Entry 8CKP (X-ray diffraction, 3.31 A resolution); this record covers chains A and E of the 10 polymer chains in the assembly.

[Chain A (and E)]
Protein: Alpha/beta fold hydrolase
Organism: Haloferax mediterranei
Notes: chain E of this document is another copy of the same molecule, construct and numbering; everything in this record applies to it too
Reference sequence: I3R766 (I3R766_HALMT); aligned to UniProt positions 1-305 over residues 1-305 (the alignment contains insertions or deletions, so no single offset holds)
Sequence (311 residues; each row starts with the number of its first residue):
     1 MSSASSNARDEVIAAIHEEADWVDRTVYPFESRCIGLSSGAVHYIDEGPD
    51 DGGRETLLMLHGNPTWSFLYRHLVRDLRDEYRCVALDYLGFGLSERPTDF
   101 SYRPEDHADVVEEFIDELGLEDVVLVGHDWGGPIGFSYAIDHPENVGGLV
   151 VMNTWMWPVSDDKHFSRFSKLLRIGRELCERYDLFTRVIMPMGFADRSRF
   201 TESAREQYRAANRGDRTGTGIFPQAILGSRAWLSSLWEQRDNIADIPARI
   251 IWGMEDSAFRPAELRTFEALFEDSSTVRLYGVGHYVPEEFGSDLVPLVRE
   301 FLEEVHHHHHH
Not modelled in the structure: 1-4, 180-197, 310-311 (chain E: 1-5, 309-311)
Construct notes: expression tag (306-311)
From the paper describing this entry:
  - catalytic residues: Asn63, Asp129, Trp130
  - self-association interface (contacts with another copy of this molecule): Tyr102, Asp106, Thr266

[How chain A and chain E interact]
Residue-residue contacts (28):
  Thr98(A) - Arg187(E)
  Tyr102(A) - Arg187(E)
  Arg103(A) - Arg197(E)
  Lys170(A) - Glu255(E)  salt bridge
  Lys170(A) - Ser257(E)  hydrogen bond (backbone-side chain)
  Leu172(A) - His164(E)
  Leu172(A) - Phe168(E)  hydrophobic
  Leu172(A) - Met192(E)  hydrophobic
  Leu172(A) - Ser257(E)
  Arg173(A) - Leu171(E)
  Arg173(A) - Ile189(E)
  Arg173(A) - Met192(E)
  Ile174(A) - Leu171(E)
  Ile174(A) - Leu172(E)  hydrophobic
  Ile174(A) - Val188(E)
  Gly214(A) - Leu178(E)
  Gly214(A) - Tyr182(E)
  Asp215(A) - Tyr182(E)
  Asp215(A) - Arg187(E)  salt bridge
  Thr217(A) - Leu184(E)
  Thr217(A) - Arg187(E)  hydrogen bond
  Thr217(A) - Val188(E)
  Gly220(A) - Val188(E)
  Ile221(A) - Arg187(E)
  Gln224(A) - Val188(E)  hydrogen bond (side chain-backbone)
  Gln224(A) - Pro191(E)
  Gln224(A) - Met192(E)  hydrogen bond (side chain-backbone)
  Gly228(A) - Arg197(E)
Also at the interface, not in a pair above, chain A (16 interface residues in all): Pro97, Arg216
Also at the interface, not in a pair above, chain E (19 interface residues in all): Gly175, Cys179, Arg209, Ala258

[In short]
16 residues of chain A and 19 residues of chain E are in contact; the contacts include 4 hydrogen bonds and 2
salt bridges. Among the polar pairs are Lys170(A)-Glu255(E), Asp215(A)-Arg187(E) and Lys170(A)-Ser257(E). From
the paper: catalytic residues Asn63(A), Asp129(A) and Trp130(A); a self-association interface involving
Tyr102(A), Asp106(A) and Thr266(A).
Chain A and chain E are both Alpha/beta fold hydrolase (Haloferax mediterranei); the structure, X-ray
structure of the crystallization-prone form of subfamily III haloalkane dehalogenase DhmeA from Haloferax
mediterranei, was determined by X-ray diffraction, deposited together with 8OOH.
